Entry 8FED (electron microscopy, 2.76 A resolution); this record covers chains F and J of the 11 polymer chains in the assembly.

== Chain F ==
Protein: Mce-family protein mce1f
Source organism: Mycolicibacterium smegmatis MC2 155
UniProt: A0QNR7 (A0QNR7_MYCS2); numbering as in UniProt (aligned over 1-518)
Sequence (518 residues; each row starts with the number of its first residue):
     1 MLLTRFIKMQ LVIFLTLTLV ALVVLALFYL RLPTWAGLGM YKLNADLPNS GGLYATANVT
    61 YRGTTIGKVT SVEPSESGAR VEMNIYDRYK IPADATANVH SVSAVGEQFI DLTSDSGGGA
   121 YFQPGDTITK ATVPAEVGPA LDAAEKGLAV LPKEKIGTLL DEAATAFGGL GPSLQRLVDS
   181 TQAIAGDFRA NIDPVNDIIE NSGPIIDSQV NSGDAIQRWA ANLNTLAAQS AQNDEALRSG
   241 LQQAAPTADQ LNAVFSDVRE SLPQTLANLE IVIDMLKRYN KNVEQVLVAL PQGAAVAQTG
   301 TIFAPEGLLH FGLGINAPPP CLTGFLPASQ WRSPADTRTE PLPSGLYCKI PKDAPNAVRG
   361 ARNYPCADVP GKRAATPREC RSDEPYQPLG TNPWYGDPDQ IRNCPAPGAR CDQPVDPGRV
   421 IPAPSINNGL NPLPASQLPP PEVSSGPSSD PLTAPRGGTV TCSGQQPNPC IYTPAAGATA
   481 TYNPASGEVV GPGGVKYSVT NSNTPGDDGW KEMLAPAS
Not modelled in the structure: 400-518
Disulfides: C321-C348, C366-C380

== Chain J ==
Protein: ABC-transporter integral membrane protein
Source organism: Mycolicibacterium smegmatis MC2 155
UniProt: A0QNR1 (A0QNR1_MYCS2); numbering as in UniProt (aligned over 1-289)
Sequence (289 residues; each row starts with the number of its first residue):
     1 MSTVQVLRSR FPRAFSRSSE IAATPARFLD SMGHVAWFVV QAIVHVPHAF RHYRRESLRL
    61 VAEIGMGTGA MAVIGGTVAI IGFVTLSAGS LIAIQGFASL GNIGVEAFTG FFAALANIRV
   121 VAPVVTGQAL AATVGAGATA ELGAMRISEE VDALEVMGIK SISYLVSTRI MAGAIVIIPL
   181 YAMAILLSFM SAQLVTTIFY SQSVGTYEHY FHTFLRVDDV MWSFLEVIIM SVIVMLNHCY
   241 FGYFASGGAV GVGEAVGRSM RTSLIAIVLV VLLASLALYG TDPNFNLTV
Not modelled in the structure: 1-26

== Interface between chain F and chain J ==
Residue-residue contacts (45; chain F residue first):
  M1(F) - R55(J)  hydrogen bond (backbone-side chain)
  L2(F) - R55(J)
  L2(F) - R59(J)
  L3(F) - R55(J)
  I7(F) - R59(J)
  I7(F) - A62(J)  hydrophobic
  Q10(F) - A62(J)
  Q10(F) - M66(J)
  L11(F) - L58(J)
  L11(F) - V61(J)  hydrophobic
  L11(F) - A62(J)
  F14(F) - V176(J)  hydrophobic
  F14(F) - P179(J)  hydrophobic
  L17(F) - M183(J)  hydrophobic
  T18(F) - P179(J)
  T18(F) - M183(J)
  A21(F) - M183(J)  hydrophobic
  A21(F) - L186(J)
  L22(F) - A182(J)  hydrophobic
  V24(F) - L186(J)  hydrophobic
  L25(F) - A182(J)
  L25(F) - I185(J)  hydrophobic
  F28(F) - H212(J)
  Y29(F) - F189(J)  hydrophobic
  Y29(F) - M190(J)
  Y29(F) - H212(J)
  L30(F) - V217(J)
  L30(F) - V220(J)  hydrophobic
  R31(F) - H212(J)  hydrogen bond
  L32(F) - V217(J)  hydrophobic
  W35(F) - V217(J)  hydrophobic
  G52(F) - V289(J)
  Y54(F) - N286(J)
  A55(F) - R216(J)
  T56(F) - R216(J)  hydrogen bond
  N58(F) - H209(J)
  N58(F) - T213(J)  hydrogen bond
  K68(F) - H212(J)
  V105(F) - F108(J)  hydrophobic
  G106(F) - L287(J)
  E107(F) - H209(J)  salt bridge
  E107(F) - Y210(J)  hydrogen bond
  E107(F) - L287(J)  hydrogen bond (backbone-backbone)
  Q108(F) - L287(J)
  Q108(F) - V289(J)
Also at the interface, not in a pair above, chain F (31 interface residues in all): I13, G51
Also at the interface, not in a pair above, chain J (35 interface residues in all): E63, G65, V78, Q193, F211, F214, L215, M221, F224, T288

== In short ==
31 residues of chain F face 35 of chain J across their interface, with 6 hydrogen bonds and 1 salt bridge.
Polar pairs include E107(F)-H209(J), M1(F)-R55(J) and R31(F)-H212(J).
Here chain F is Mce-family protein mce1f and chain J is ABC-transporter integral membrane protein, both from
Mycolicibacterium smegmatis MC2 155. Entry 8FED (Structure of Mce1-LucB complex from Mycobacterium smegmatis
(Map1)) was determined by electron microscopy (same publication as 8FEE and 8FEF).
